PDB entry 3BLV | X-ray diffraction, 3.20 A resolution | chains C and G of the 8 polymer chains in the assembly

Chain C (and G):
Molecule: Isocitrate dehydrogenase [NAD] subunit 1
From: Saccharomyces cerevisiae
Notes: EC 1.1.1.41; chain G of this document is another copy of the same molecule, construct and numbering; everything in this record applies to it too
UniProtKB: P28834 (IDH1_YEAST); residues 1-349 here correspond to UniProt positions 12-360 (UniProt number = residue number + 11)
Chain sequence (354 residues; each row starts with the number of its first residue):
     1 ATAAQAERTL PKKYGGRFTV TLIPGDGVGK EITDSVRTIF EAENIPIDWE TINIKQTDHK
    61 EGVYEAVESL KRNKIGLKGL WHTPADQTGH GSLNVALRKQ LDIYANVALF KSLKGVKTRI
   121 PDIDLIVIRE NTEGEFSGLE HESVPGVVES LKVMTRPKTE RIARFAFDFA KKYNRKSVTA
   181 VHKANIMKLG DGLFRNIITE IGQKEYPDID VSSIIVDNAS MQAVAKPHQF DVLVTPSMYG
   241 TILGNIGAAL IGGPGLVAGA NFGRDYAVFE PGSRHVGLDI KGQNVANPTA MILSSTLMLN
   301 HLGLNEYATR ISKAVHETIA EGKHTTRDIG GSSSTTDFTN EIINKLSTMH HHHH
Not modelled in the structure: 55-59, 350-354 (chain G: 1-13, 55-59, 350-354)
Sequence notes: expression tag (350-354)
Modified residues: Mse-154, Mse-187, Mse-221, Mse-238, Mse-291, Mse-298, Mse-349 (selenomethionine; parent Met)
Ligand contacts: citrate anion (FLC): Leu-80, Thr-83, Ser-92, Asn-94, Val-95, Arg-98, Arg-129, Phe-136, Thr-241, Arg-274
Curated features (UniProtKB/Swiss-Prot):
  - binding site (substrate): Arg-98, Arg-129, Asp-217
  - binding site (Mg(2+)): Asp-217
  - site: Lys-183 (Critical for catalysis)
Reported in the primary citation:
  - binding site for citrate anion: Arg-98, Thr-241
  - self-association interface (contacts with another copy of this molecule): Lys-12 to Phe-18, Phe-165 to Lys-172, Phe-262 to Tyr-266

Chain C / chain G interface:
Pairs across the interface - 34 pairs, chain C then chain G:
  Gln-5(C) / Pro-157(G)
  Gln-5(C) / Arg-161(G)
  Glu-7(C) / Arg-161(G)
  Glu-7(C) / Arg-264(G)  salt bridge
  Arg-8(C) / Glu-160(G)  salt bridge
  Arg-8(C) / Arg-164(G)
  Leu-10(C) / Arg-264(G)
  Pro-11(C) / Arg-264(G)  hydrogen bond (backbone-side chain)
  Lys-12(C) / Asp-168(G)  salt bridge
  Lys-12(C) / Tyr-206(G)  hydrogen bond
  Lys-13(C) / Arg-264(G)
  Lys-13(C) / Asp-265(G)  salt bridge
  Tyr-14(C) / Tyr-104(G)
  Tyr-14(C) / Arg-164(G)
  Tyr-14(C) / Phe-165(G)  hydrogen bond (side chain-backbone)
  Tyr-14(C) / Asp-168(G)  hydrogen bond
  Tyr-14(C) / Gly-263(G)
  Tyr-14(C) / Arg-264(G)
  Tyr-14(C) / His-301(G)
  Gly-15(C) / Gly-263(G)  hydrogen bond (backbone-backbone)
  Gly-15(C) / Arg-264(G)  hydrogen bond (backbone-backbone)
  Gly-15(C) / Asp-265(G)
  Gly-15(C) / Tyr-266(G)
  Gly-15(C) / Ala-267(G)
  Gly-15(C) / His-301(G)  hydrogen bond (backbone-side chain)
  Gly-16(C) / Arg-264(G)  hydrogen bond (backbone-backbone)
  Gly-16(C) / Asp-265(G)
  Arg-17(C) / His-301(G)  hydrogen bond (side chain-backbone)
  Asn-44(C) / Tyr-14(G)
  Asn-44(C) / Leu-302(G)  hydrogen bond (side chain-backbone)
  Asn-44(C) / Gly-303(G)
  Asp-48(C) / Lys-172(G)  salt bridge
  Glu-50(C) / Lys-171(G)  salt bridge
  Arg-72(C) / Lys-171(G)
Interface residues without a listed pair, chain C (16 interface residues in all): Thr-2
Interface residues without a listed pair, chain G (23 interface residues in all): Lys-158, Phe-262, Asn-300, Leu-304

In short:
The interface between chain C and chain G involves 16 residues on one side and 23 on the other; the contacts
include 10 hydrogen bonds and 6 salt bridges. Among the polar pairs are Glu-7(C)/Arg-264(G),
Arg-8(C)/Glu-160(G) and Lys-12(C)/Asp-168(G). The paper reports a binding site for citrate anion at Arg-98(C)
and Thr-241(C); a self-association interface involving Lys-12(C), Phe-165(C) and Phe-262(C).
Chain C and chain G are both Isocitrate dehydrogenase [NAD] subunit 1 (Saccharomyces cerevisiae); the
structure, Yeast Isocitrate Dehydrogenase with Citrate Bound in the Regulatory Subunits, was determined by
X-ray diffraction, deposited together with 3BLW and 3BLX.
